Entry 9CWS (electron microscopy, 2.73 A resolution); this record covers chains A and B of the 60 polymer chains in the assembly.

# Chain A (and B)
Name: VP1
Notes: chain B of this document is another copy of the same molecule, construct and numbering; everything in this record applies to it too
UniProt: A0A097PIM0 (A0A097PIM0_9VIRU); residues -137 to 569 here correspond to UniProt positions 1-707 (UniProt number = residue number + 138)
Chain sequence (707 residues; numbered -137 to 569; the number before each row is that of its first residue; numbers below 1 keep their minus sign (Met-137 is residue -137)):
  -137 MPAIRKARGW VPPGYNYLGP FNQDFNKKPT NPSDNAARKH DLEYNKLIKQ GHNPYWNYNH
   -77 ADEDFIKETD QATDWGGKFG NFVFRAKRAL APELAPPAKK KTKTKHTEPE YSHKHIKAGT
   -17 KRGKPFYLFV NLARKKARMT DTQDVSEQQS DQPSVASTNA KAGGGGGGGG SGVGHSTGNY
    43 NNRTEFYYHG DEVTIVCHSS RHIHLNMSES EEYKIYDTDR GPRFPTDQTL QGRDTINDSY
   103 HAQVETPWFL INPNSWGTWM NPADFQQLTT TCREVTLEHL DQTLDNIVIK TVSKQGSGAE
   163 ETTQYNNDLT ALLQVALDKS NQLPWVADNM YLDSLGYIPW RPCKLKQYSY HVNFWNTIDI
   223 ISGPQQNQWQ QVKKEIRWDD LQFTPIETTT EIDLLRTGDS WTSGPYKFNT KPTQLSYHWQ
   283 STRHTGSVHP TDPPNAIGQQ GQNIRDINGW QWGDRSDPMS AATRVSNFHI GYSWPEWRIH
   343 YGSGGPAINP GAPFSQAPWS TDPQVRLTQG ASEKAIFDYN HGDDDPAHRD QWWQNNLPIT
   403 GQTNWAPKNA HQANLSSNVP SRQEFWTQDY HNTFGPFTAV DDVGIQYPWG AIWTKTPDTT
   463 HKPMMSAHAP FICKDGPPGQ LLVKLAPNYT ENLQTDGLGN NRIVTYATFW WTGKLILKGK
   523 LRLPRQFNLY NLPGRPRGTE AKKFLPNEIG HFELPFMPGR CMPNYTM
Not modelled in the structure: -137 to 22
Differences from the reference sequence: conflict Val35 (Ile173 in A0A097PIM0)
From the paper describing this entry:
  - conformationally variable residues (loop rearrangement, order/disorder transition): Leu495 to Asn503, Asn530 to Leu547

# How chain A and chain B interact
Pairs across the interface - 98 pairs, chain A then chain B:
  Ser33(A) with His37(B)
  Gly34(A) with His37(B), hydrogen bond (backbone-side chain)
  Val35(A) with Val35(B)
  Glu73(A) with Trp202(B)
  Glu74(A) with Trp202(B), hydrogen bond; Arg203(B), salt bridge; Tyr381(B); Ile551(B); Gly552(B)
  Tyr75(A) with Trp202(B); Pro548(B); Gly552(B)
  Lys76(A) with Asn549(B); Glu550(B)
  Ile77(A) with Pro548(B); Asn549(B), hydrogen bond (backbone-backbone); Glu550(B), hydrogen bond (backbone-backbone)
  Tyr78(A) with Glu550(B)
  Ser155(A) with Gln166(B), hydrogen bond
  Lys156(A) with Thr164(B)
  Gln157(A) with Gln157(B), hydrogen bond
  Gly158(A) with Glu162(B)
  Ser159(A) with Glu162(B), hydrogen bond
  Asp170(A) with Lys152(B), salt bridge; Asn169(B), hydrogen bond
  Leu171(A) with Val35(B), hydrophobic; Gly36(B)
  Thr172(A) with Val150(B); Asn169(B), hydrogen bond; Leu171(B); Thr259(B)
  Leu174(A) with Ser38(B); Asn148(B); Trp512(B)
  Gln176(A) with Trp512(B)
  Trp240(A) with Ala543(B); Lys544(B); Leu547(B); Pro548(B)
  Leu243(A) with Leu547(B), hydrophobic
  Phe245(A) with Trp202(B), hydrophobic; Leu547(B), hydrophobic
  Pro247(A) with Trp202(B), hydrophobic
  Glu249(A) with Tyr42(B); Asn44(B); Trp202(B)
  Thr250(A) with Arg45(B); Pro201(B)
  Thr251(A) with Arg45(B)
  Thr252(A) with Arg45(B)
  Glu253(A) with Asn41(B); Tyr42(B); Asn43(B), hydrogen bond; Arg45(B), salt bridge
  Ile254(A) with Asn41(B); Tyr42(B), hydrogen bond (backbone-backbone)
  Asp255(A) with Asn41(B), hydrogen bond
  Leu256(A) with Ser38(B), hydrogen bond (backbone-side chain); Gly40(B); Asn41(B), hydrogen bond (backbone-side chain); Tyr42(B), hydrophobic; Asn148(B); Trp512(B)
  Arg258(A) with Gly36(B); His37(B), hydrogen bond (side chain-backbone); Ser38(B); Asn148(B); Ile149(B), hydrogen bond (side chain-backbone); Val150(B); Thr259(B)
  Thr259(A) with Gly36(B)
  Gly260(A) with Gly36(B), hydrogen bond (backbone-backbone); His37(B), hydrogen bond (backbone-side chain)
  Asp261(A) with Gly36(B); His37(B), salt bridge; Ser38(B), hydrogen bond (side chain-backbone)
  Pro489(A) with His64(B)
  Tyr491(A) with His64(B); Pro204(B); Tyr508(B), hydrogen bond (backbone-side chain)
  Thr492(A) with His66(B); Tyr167(B); Tyr508(B)
  Glu493(A) with His66(B), hydrogen bond (backbone-side chain); Asn68(B), hydrogen bond (backbone-side chain); Val154(B); Tyr167(B); Val506(B); Tyr508(B)
  Leu495(A) with His66(B); Pro204(B), hydrophobic; Lys206(B), hydrogen bond (backbone-side chain)
  Thr497(A) with Tyr381(B)
  Asp498(A) with Pro388(B); Ala389(B)
  Ile505(A) with Lys152(B); Tyr167(B), hydrophobic; Tyr508(B)
Also at the interface, not in a pair above, chain A (49 interface residues in all): Gly32, Asn168, Asp241, Leu257, Ala488, Asn490
Also at the interface, not in a pair above, chain B (50 interface residues in all): Gly34, Asn123, Lys156, Gly540, Thr541

# In short
49 residues of chain A and 50 residues of chain B are in contact, with 23 hydrogen bonds and 4 salt bridges.
Among the polar pairs are Glu74(A)-Arg203(B), Asp170(A)-Lys152(B) and Glu253(A)-Arg45(B). The paper reports
conformational variability at Leu495(A) and Asn530(A).
Both chains are VP1. Entry 9CWS (Bufavirus 1 at pH 2.6) was determined by electron microscopy together with
9CUZ, 9CV0 and 9CV9 from the same study.
